PDB entry 4H0B | X-ray diffraction, 1.26 A resolution | chain A

# Chain A
Protein: Myoglobin
Organism: Physeter catodon
Reference sequence: P02185 (MYG_PHYMC); residues 0-153 here correspond to UniProt positions 1-154 (UniProt number = residue number + 1)
Amino-acid sequence (154 residues; each row starts with the number of its first residue; numbering starts at 0):
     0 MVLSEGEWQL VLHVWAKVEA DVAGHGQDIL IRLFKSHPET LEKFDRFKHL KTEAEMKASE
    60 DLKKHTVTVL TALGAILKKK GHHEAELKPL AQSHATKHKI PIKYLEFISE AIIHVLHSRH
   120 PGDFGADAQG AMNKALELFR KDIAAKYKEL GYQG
Construct notes: engineered mutation Thr65 (Gly66 in P02185)
Metal / ion sites: heme Fe: His93 (together with oxygen molecule)
Residues lining bound ligands:
  - heme (HEM): Leu32, Thr39, Lys42, Phe43, Arg45, His64, Thr67, Val68, Ala71, Leu72, Leu89, Ser92, His93, His97, Ile99, Tyr103, Leu104, Ile107, Ile111, Phe138
  - oxygen molecule (OXY): Leu29, Phe43, His64, Val68, His93, Ile107
UniProt features mapped onto this chain:
  - binding site (nitrite): His64
  - binding site (O2): His64
  - binding site (heme b): His93
  - modified residue: Ser3 (Phosphoserine), Thr67 (Phosphothreonine)

# Summary
Ligands of chain A: heme and oxygen molecule. UniProt lists nitrite-binding residue His64, O2-binding residue
His64 and heme b-binding residue His93.
Chain A is Myoglobin (Physeter catodon); the structure, Complex of G65T Myoglobin with DMSO in its Distal
Cavity, was determined by X-ray diffraction (same publication as 3U3E and 4H07).
